2WDQ - chains C and D of the 4 polymer chains in the assembly; structure by X-ray diffraction, 2.40 A resolution.

# Chain C
Name: Succinate dehydrogenase cytochrome B556 subunit
Source organism: Escherichia coli
Notes: EC 1.3.5.1
Reference sequence: P69054 (DHSC_ECOLI); numbering as in UniProt (aligned over 1-129)
Sequence (129 residues; numbered 1 to 129; the number before each row is that of its first residue):
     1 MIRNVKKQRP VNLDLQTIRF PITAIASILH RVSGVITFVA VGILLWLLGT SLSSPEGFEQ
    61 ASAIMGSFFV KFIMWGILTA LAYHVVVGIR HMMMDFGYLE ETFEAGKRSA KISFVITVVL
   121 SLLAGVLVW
Unresolved in the structure: 1-7, 129
Bound ions: heme Fe: H84 (shared with H71(D) of chain D)
Small-molecule neighbours:
  - carboxin (CBE; 2-methyl-N-phenyl-5,6-dihydro-1,4-oxathiine-3-carboxamide): L15, F20, S27, I28, R31
  - heme (HEM): H30, R31, G34, V35, T37, F38, V41, L81, H84, V85, G88, I89, H91, M92

# Chain D
Name: Succinate dehydrogenase hydrophobic membrane anchor subunit
Source organism: Escherichia coli
Notes: EC 1.3.5.1
Reference sequence: P0AC44 (DHSD_ECOLI); residue numbers follow UniProt; this construct covers 1-115
Sequence (115 residues; row label = number of the first residue in the row):
     1 MVSNASALGR NGVHDFILVR ATAIVLTLYI IYMVGFFATS GELTYEVWIG FFASAFTKVF
    61 TLLALFSILI HAWIGMWQVL TDYVKPLALR LMLQLVIVVA LVVYVIYGFV VVWGV
Unresolved in the structure: 1-10
Bound ions: heme Fe: H71 (shared with H84(C) of chain C)
Small-molecule neighbours: heme (HEM): V19, R20, A23, L26, T27, I30, I68, H71, A72, G75, M76, Q78, V79

# Interface between chain C and chain D
Pairs across the interface (32):
  R31(C) - Q78(D)
  R31(C) - V79(D)
  R31(C) - D82(D)  salt bridge
  R31(C) - Y83(D)  hydrogen bond
  F38(C) - L101(D)  hydrophobic
  F38(C) - Y104(D)  hydrogen bond (backbone-side chain)
  V39(C) - Y104(D)
  V41(C) - Y104(D)  hydrophobic
  G42(C) - Y104(D)  hydrogen bond (backbone-side chain)
  L45(C) - Y104(D)
  L45(C) - Y107(D)
  L48(C) - W48(D)  hydrophobic
  L48(C) - F52(D)  hydrophobic
  G49(C) - Y107(D)
  G49(C) - V111(D)
  S51(C) - W48(D)  hydrogen bond
  L52(C) - W48(D)
  L52(C) - V111(D)  hydrophobic
  L52(C) - V115(D)
  S54(C) - Y45(D)
  P55(C) - Y45(D)
  F58(C) - L43(D)
  F58(C) - Y45(D)  hydrophobic
  F58(C) - W48(D)
  H84(C) - H71(D)
  V85(C) - I30(D)  hydrophobic
  M92(C) - R20(D)
  M92(C) - A23(D)  hydrophobic
  M92(C) - I24(D)  hydrophobic
  D95(C) - F16(D)
  D95(C) - R20(D)  salt bridge
  L127(C) - F37(D)  hydrophobic
Other interface residues (no listed pair), chain C (23 interface residues in all): I28, V35, L81, I89, H91
Other interface residues (no listed pair), chain D (29 interface residues in all): T27, T44, I49, L65, I68, A72, M76, I97, A100

# Overview
The interface between chain C and chain D involves 23 residues on one side and 29 on the other, with 4
hydrogen bonds and 2 salt bridges. Polar pairs include R31(C)-D82(D), D95(C)-R20(D) and R31(C)-Y83(D). Heme is
bound between chain C and chain D.
Chain C is Succinate dehydrogenase cytochrome B556 subunit and chain D is Succinate dehydrogenase hydrophobic
membrane anchor subunit, both from Escherichia coli; the structure, E. coli succinate:quinone oxidoreductase
(SQR) with carboxin bound, was determined by X-ray diffraction (same publication as 2WDR and 2WDV).
